Entry 8FNI (electron microscopy, 3.40 A resolution); this record covers chains m and 6 of the 11 polymer chains in the assembly.

== Chain m ==
Molecule: mRNA
From: Trypanosoma brucei
Sequence (21 nucleotides; row label = number of the first residue in the row):
   101 UAUAUAAUAG AAUAAGAUAA G

== Chain 6 ==
Protein: RNA-editing substrate-binding complex protein 6 (RESC6)
From: Trypanosoma brucei
UniProt: Q57ZX7 (Q57ZX7_TRYB2); residues 1-516 here = UniProt positions 1-516
Sequence (516 residues; row label = number of the first residue in the row):
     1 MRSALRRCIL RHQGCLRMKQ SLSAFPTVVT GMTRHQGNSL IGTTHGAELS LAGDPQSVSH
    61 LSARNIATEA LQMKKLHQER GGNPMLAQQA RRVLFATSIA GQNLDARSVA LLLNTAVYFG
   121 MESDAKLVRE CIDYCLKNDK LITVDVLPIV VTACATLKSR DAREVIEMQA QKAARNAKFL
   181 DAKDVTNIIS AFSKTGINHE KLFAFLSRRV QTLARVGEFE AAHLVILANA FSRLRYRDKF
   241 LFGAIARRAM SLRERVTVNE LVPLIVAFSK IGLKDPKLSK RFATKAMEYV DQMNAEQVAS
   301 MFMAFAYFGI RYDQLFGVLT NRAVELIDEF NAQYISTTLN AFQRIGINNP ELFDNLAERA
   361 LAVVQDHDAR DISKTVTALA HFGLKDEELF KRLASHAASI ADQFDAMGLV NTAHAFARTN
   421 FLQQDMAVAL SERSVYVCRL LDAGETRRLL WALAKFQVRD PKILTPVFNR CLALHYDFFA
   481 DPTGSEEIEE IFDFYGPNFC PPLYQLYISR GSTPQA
Not modelled in the structure: 1-58, 512-516

== Chain m / chain 6 interface ==
Residue-residue contacts (33; chain m residue first):
  A111(m) - Arg64(6)  base contact
  U113(m) - Arg107(6)  base contact
  A114(m) - Arg107(6)  salt bridge to the phosphate
  A114(m) - Asp145(6)  phosphate contact
  A114(m) - Lys183(6)  salt bridge to the phosphate
  A114(m) - Asn187(6)  hydrogen bond to the sugar
  A114(m) - His223(6)  hydrogen bond to the base
  A115(m) - Lys75(6)  salt bridge to the phosphate
  A115(m) - Gln78(6)  sugar contact
  A115(m) - Glu79(6)  base contact
  A115(m) - Ile226(6)  sugar contact
  G116(m) - Ser190(6)  phosphate contact
  G116(m) - Lys194(6)  salt bridge to the phosphate
  G116(m) - Ala222(6)  base contact
  G116(m) - Ile226(6)  base contact
  G116(m) - Asn259(6)  hydrogen bond to the base
  G116(m) - Glu260(6)  hydrogen bond to the base
  G116(m) - Pro263(6)  base contact
  A117(m) - Asn229(6)  hydrogen bond to the phosphate
  A117(m) - Lys270(6)  hydrogen bond to the phosphate
  U118(m) - Arg233(6)  hydrogen bond to the base
  U118(m) - Lys270(6)  salt bridge to the phosphate
  U118(m) - Arg370(6)  phosphate contact
  A119(m) - Tyr307(6)  sugar contact
  A119(m) - Arg370(6)  salt bridge to the phosphate
  A119(m) - Ser373(6)  base contact
  A119(m) - Met407(6)  base contact
  A119(m) - Gly408(6)  base contact
  A119(m) - Asn411(6)  base contact
  A120(m) - Arg235(6)  hydrogen bond to the base
  A120(m) - Arg237(6)  sugar contact
  A120(m) - Tyr307(6)  hydrogen bond to the phosphate
  A120(m) - Arg344(6)  salt bridge to the phosphate
Also at the interface, not in a pair above, chain 6 (31 interface residues in all): Asp105, Val225, Lys374

== In short ==
Chain m and chain 6 form an interface of 9 and 31 residues respectively, with 9 hydrogen bonds and 7 salt
bridges. Polar pairs include A114(m)-His223(6), G116(m)-Asn259(6) and G116(m)-Glu260(6).
Here chain m is mRNA and chain 6 is RNA-editing substrate-binding complex protein 6 (RESC6), both from
Trypanosoma brucei. Entry 8FNI (Cryo-EM structure of RNase-treated RESC-B in trypanosomal RNA editing) was
determined by electron microscopy, deposited together with 8FN4, 8FN6, 8FNC, 8FNF and 8FNK.
